PDB entry 6ZJL | electron microscopy, 4.30 A resolution (low resolution: residue-level contacts below are approximate; hydrogen-bond / salt-bridge calls are withheld) | chains 4 and 6 of the 15 polymer chains in the assembly

# Chain 4
Protein: NADH-quinone oxidoreductase subunit 4
From: Thermus thermophilus
Notes: EC 7.1.1.-
Reference sequence: Q56220 (NQO4_THET8); residues 1-409 here = UniProt positions 1-409
Chain sequence (409 residues; row label = number of the first residue in the row):
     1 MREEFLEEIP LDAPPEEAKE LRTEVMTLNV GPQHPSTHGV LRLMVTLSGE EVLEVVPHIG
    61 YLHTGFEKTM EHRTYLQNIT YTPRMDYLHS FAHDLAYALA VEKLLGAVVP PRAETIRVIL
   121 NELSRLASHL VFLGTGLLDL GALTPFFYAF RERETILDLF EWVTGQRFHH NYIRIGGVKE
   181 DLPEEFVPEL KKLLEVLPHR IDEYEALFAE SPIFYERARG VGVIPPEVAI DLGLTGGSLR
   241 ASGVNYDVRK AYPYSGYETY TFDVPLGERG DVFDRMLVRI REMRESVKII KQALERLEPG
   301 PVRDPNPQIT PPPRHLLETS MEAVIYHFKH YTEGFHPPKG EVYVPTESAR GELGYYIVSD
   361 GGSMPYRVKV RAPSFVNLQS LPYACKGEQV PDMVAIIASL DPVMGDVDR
Not modelled in the structure: 1-25
Reported in the primary citation:
  - catalytic residues: His38, Tyr87 (proposed by the authors, not directly observed)

# Chain 6
Protein: NADH-quinone oxidoreductase subunit 6
From: Thermus thermophilus
Notes: EC 7.1.1.-
Reference sequence: Q56218 (NQO6_THET8); residues 1-181 here = UniProt positions 1-181
Chain sequence (181 residues; numbered 1 to 181; the number before each row is that of its first residue):
     1 MALKDLFERD VQELEREGIL FTTLEKLVAW GRSNSLWPAT FGLACCAIEM MASTDARNDL
    61 ARFGSEVFRA SPRQADVMIV AGRLSKKMAP VMRRVWEQMP DPKWVISMGA CASSGGMFNN
   121 YAIVQNVDSV VPVDVYVPGC PPRPEALIYA VMQLQKKVRG QAYNERGERL PPVAAWKRTR
   181 G
Not modelled in the structure: 1-15
Metal / ion sites: 4Fe-4S cluster Fe: Cys45, Cys46, Cys111, Cys140
Residues lining bound ligands: 4Fe-4S cluster (SF4): Ala44, Cys45, Cys46, Gly82, Arg83, Gly109, Ala110, Cys111, Gly139, Cys140, Pro141

# How chain 4 and chain 6 interact
Contacting residue pairs (51):
  Pro32(4) - Val91(6)
  Gln33(4) - Phe41(6)
  Gln33(4) - Gly42(6)
  His34(4) - Phe41(6)
  His34(4) - Ala70(6)
  Ile59(4) - Lys87(6)
  Gly60(4) - Lys87(6)
  Tyr61(4) - Ser85(6)
  Tyr61(4) - Lys87(6)
  Tyr61(4) - Met88(6)
  Leu62(4) - Leu43(6)
  Leu62(4) - Arg83(6)
  Leu62(4) - Ser85(6)
  His63(4) - Ser85(6)
  His63(4) - Tyr121(6)
  His63(4) - Ala122(6)
  Thr64(4) - Arg83(6)
  Thr64(4) - Ala122(6)
  Thr64(4) - Ile123(6)
  Phe66(4) - Arg83(6)
  Phe66(4) - Phe118(6)
  Lys68(4) - Tyr121(6)
  Thr69(4) - Asn120(6)
  Arg73(4) - Met117(6)
  Thr80(4) - Met117(6)
  Tyr81(4) - Met117(6)
  Tyr81(4) - Phe118(6)
  Arg84(4) - Arg83(6)
  Arg84(4) - Met117(6)
  Arg84(4) - Cys140(6)
  Tyr87(4) - Ala44(6)
  Tyr87(4) - Cys45(6)
  Tyr87(4) - Ile48(6)
  Leu88(4) - Ile48(6)
  Leu143(4) - Phe68(6)
  Phe146(4) - Asp55(6)
  Phe147(4) - Asp55(6)
  Phe147(4) - Ala56(6)
  Phe150(4) - Asp55(6)
  Arg153(4) - Ile48(6)
  Glu154(4) - Arg57(6)
  Glu154(4) - Asn58(6)
  Asp158(4) - Arg57(6)
  Glu161(4) - Arg143(6)
  Arg167(4) - Glu49(6)
  Arg167(4) - Ala52(6)
  Arg167(4) - Arg57(6)
  Arg167(4) - Pro144(6)
  Phe168(4) - Glu49(6)
  His169(4) - Cys45(6)
  Gly405(4) - Arg83(6)
Other interface residues (no listed pair), chain 4 (37 interface residues in all): Thr37, Gly39, Val40, Gly65, Met85, Arg151, Leu157
Other interface residues (no listed pair), chain 6 (31 interface residues in all): Thr40, Pro141, Glu145

# In short
Chain 4 and chain 6 form an interface of 37 and 31 residues respectively. Ligands of chain 6: 4Fe-4S cluster.
The 4Fe-4S cluster Fe site is built by Cys45(6), Cys46(6), Cys111(6) and Cys140(6). The paper reports
catalytic residues His38(4) and Tyr87(4).
Here chain 4 is NADH-quinone oxidoreductase subunit 4 and chain 6 is NADH-quinone oxidoreductase subunit 6,
both from Thermus thermophilus. Entry 6ZJL (Respiratory complex I from Thermus thermophilus, NAD+ dataset,
major state) was determined by electron microscopy, deposited together with 6I0D, 6I1P, 6Q8O, 6Q8W, 6Q8X, 6Y11
and 3 further entries.
